7H2A - chains A and B; structure by X-ray diffraction, 1.71 A resolution.

Chain A:
Molecule: Serine protease subunit NS2B
Source organism: Zika virus
UniProtKB: Q32ZE1 (POLG_ZIKV); residues 46-89 here correspond to UniProt positions 1414-1457 (UniProt number = residue number + 1368)
Amino-acid sequence (46 residues; row label = number of the first residue in the row):
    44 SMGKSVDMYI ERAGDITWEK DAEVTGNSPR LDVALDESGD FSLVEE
Unresolved in the structure: 44-49, 89
Differences from the reference sequence: expression tag (44-45)

Chain B:
Molecule: Serine protease NS3
Source organism: Zika virus
Notes: EC 3.4.21.91, 3.6.1.15, 3.6.4.13
UniProtKB: Q32ZE1 (POLG_ZIKV); residues 11-177 here correspond to UniProt positions 1509-1675 (UniProt number = residue number + 1498)
Amino-acid sequence (168 residues; row label = number of the first residue in the row):
    10 MKEVKKGETT DGVYRVMTRR LLGSTQVGVG VMQEGVFHTM WHVTKGAALR SGEGRLDPYW
    70 GDVKQDLVSY CGPWKLDAAW DGLSEVQLLA VPPGERAKNI QTLPGIFKTK DGDIGAVALD
   130 YPAGTSGSPI LDKCGRVIGL YGNGVVIKNG SYVSAITQGK REEETPVE
Unresolved in the structure: 10-15, 172-177
Differences from the reference sequence: initiating methionine (10); conflict Lys107 (Arg1605 in Q32ZE1)
Curated features (UniProtKB/Swiss-Prot):
  - active site (Charge relay system): His51, Asp75, Ser135
Ligand contacts:
  - 8-(methanesulfonyl)quinoline (Z2Z), molecule 1: Trp50, Lys54, Gly55, Pro67, Tyr68, Trp69, Gly70
  - 8-(methanesulfonyl)quinoline (Z2Z), molecule 2: Asp129, Tyr130, Pro131, Ala132, Ser135, Tyr150, Gly151, Val155, Tyr161

Interface between chain A and chain B:
Residue-residue contacts - 94 pairs, chain A then chain B:
  Asp50(A) with Met26(B); Thr27(B); Arg28(B)
  Met51(A) with Met26(B); Val36(B), hydrophobic; Val52(B); Thr53(B); Leu58(B), hydrophobic; Arg59(B), hydrogen bond (backbone-backbone)
  Tyr52(A) with Arg24(B); Val25(B); Met26(B), hydrogen bond (backbone-backbone); Arg28(B), hydrogen bond; Ser33(B), hydrogen bond; Arg59(B)
  Ile53(A) with Tyr23(B), hydrophobic; Arg24(B); Met41(B), hydrophobic; Phe46(B), hydrophobic; Arg59(B), hydrogen bond (backbone-backbone); Ser60(B); Leu65(B), hydrophobic
  Glu54(A) with Tyr23(B); Arg24(B), hydrogen bond (backbone-backbone)
  Arg55(A) with Glu17(B); Thr19(B); Asp20(B), hydrogen bond (side chain-backbone); Gly21(B); Val22(B); Tyr23(B)
  Ala56(A) with Val22(B), hydrogen bond (backbone-backbone); Val100(B), hydrophobic; Ala106(B)
  Gly57(A) with Gly21(B); Val22(B), hydrogen bond (backbone-backbone)
  Asp58(A) with Leu98(B)
  Ile59(A) with Gly21(B); Val22(B); Val40(B), hydrophobic; Leu98(B), hydrophobic; Leu140(B), hydrophobic; Gly144(B); Val146(B), hydrophobic
  Thr60(A) with Asn108(B), hydrogen bond (backbone-side chain); Leu140(B)
  Trp61(A) with Glu94(B); Val95(B); Gln96(B); Gln110(B); Leu140(B); Asp141(B); Lys142(B)
  Glu62(A) with Gln96(B), hydrogen bond (backbone-side chain); Asn108(B)
  Ala65(A) with Gln96(B); Asn108(B)
  Glu66(A) with Ile109(B); Gln110(B), hydrogen bond (backbone-backbone)
  Val67(A) with Glu94(B); Gln110(B)
  Thr68(A) with Ile109(B); Gln110(B), hydrogen bond (backbone-backbone); Thr111(B), hydrogen bond (backbone-side chain); Leu128(B)
  Gly69(A) with Thr111(B); Ala127(B)
  Asn70(A) with Leu112(B); Ala127(B)
  Ser71(A) with Leu112(B), hydrogen bond (side chain-backbone); Pro113(B); Gly114(B)
  Pro72(A) with Gly114(B); Ile115(B), hydrogen bond (backbone-backbone); Ala127(B)
  Arg73(A) with Ile115(B)
  Leu74(A) with Ile115(B), hydrogen bond (backbone-backbone); Phe116(B); Lys117(B), hydrogen bond (backbone-backbone); Ile156(B), hydrophobic
  Asp75(A) with Lys117(B)
  Val76(A) with Phe116(B), hydrophobic; Lys117(B), hydrogen bond (backbone-backbone); Thr118(B)
  Asp79(A) with Lys73(B)
  Glu80(A) with Lys73(B)
  Ser81(A) with Val72(B)
  Gly82(A) with Val72(B); Lys73(B); Asn152(B), hydrogen bond (backbone-side chain)
  Phe84(A) with Phe116(B), hydrophobic; Asn152(B); Gly153(B); Ala164(B), hydrophobic
  Leu86(A) with Val154(B), hydrophobic
Other interface residues (no listed pair), chain A (33 interface residues in all): Leu78, Ser85
Other interface residues (no listed pair), chain B (59 interface residues in all): Arg29, Ala57, Pro138, Val155, Lys157, Val162

In short:
33 residues of chain A face 59 of chain B across their interface; the contacts include 20 hydrogen bonds.
Polar pairs include Tyr52(A)-Arg28(B), Tyr52(A)-Ser33(B) and Arg55(A)-Asp20(B). Chain B binds
8-(methanesulfonyl)quinoline. Curated annotation (UniProt) lists 3 active-site residues on chain B.
Here chain A is Serine protease subunit NS2B and chain B is Serine protease NS3, both from Zika virus. Entry
7H2A (PanDDA analysis group deposition -- Crystal Structure of ZIKV NS2B-NS3 protease in complex with
Z1269220427) was determined by X-ray diffraction.
